Entry 9CL1 (electron microscopy, 2.89 A resolution); this record covers chains Ca and Ba of the 9 polymer chains in the assembly.

# Chain Ca
Name: Particulate methane monooxygenase beta subunit
From: Methylococcus capsulatus str. Bath
Notes: EC 1.14.18.3
UniProt: Q607G3 (PMOA_METCA); residues 16-252 here correspond to UniProt positions 9-245 (UniProt number = residue number - 7)
Amino-acid sequence (239 residues; each row starts with the number of its first residue; note: 2 numbers in that range are skipped by the numbering (no residue carries them; nothing is unmodelled there)):
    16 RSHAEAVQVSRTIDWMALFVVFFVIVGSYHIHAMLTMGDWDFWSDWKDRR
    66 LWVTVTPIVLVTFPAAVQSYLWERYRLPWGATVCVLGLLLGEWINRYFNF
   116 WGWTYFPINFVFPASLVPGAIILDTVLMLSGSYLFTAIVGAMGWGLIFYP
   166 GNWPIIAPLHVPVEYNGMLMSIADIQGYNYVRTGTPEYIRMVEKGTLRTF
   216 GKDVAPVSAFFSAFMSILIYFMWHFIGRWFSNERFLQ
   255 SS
Disordered / not traced: 256
Differences from the reference sequence: conflict Ser256 (Thr247 in Q607G3)

# Chain Ba
Name: Methane monooxygenase, C subunit
From: Methylococcus capsulatus str. Bath
Notes: EC 1.14.13.25
UniProt: Q60C16 (Q60C16_METCA); the construct has insertions or renumbered stretches relative to UniProt, so the offset changes along the chain: 43-269 = UniProt 14-240; 271-279 = UniProt 241-249
Amino-acid sequence (237 residues; each row starts with the number of its first residue):
    43 APLLDKKWLTFALAIYTVFYLWVRWYEGVYGWSAGLDSFAPEFETYWMNF
    93 LYTEIVLEIVTASILWGYLWKTRDRNLAALTPREELRRNFTHLVWLVAYA
   143 WAIYWGASYFTEQDGTWHQTIVRDTDFTPSHIIEFYLSYPIYIITGFAAF
   193 IYAKTRLPFFAKGISLPYLVLVVGPFMILPNVGLNEWGHTFWFMEELFVA
   243 PLHYGFVIFGWLALAVMGTLTQTFYSFAQGGLGQSLC
Disordered / not traced: 233-240
Differences from the reference sequence: conflict Ala43 (Arg14 in Q60C16), Thr52 (Val23 in Q60C16), Leu55 (Ile26 in Q60C16), Ala56 (Gly27 in Q60C16), Gln271 (Ser241 in Q60C16), Gly272 (His242 in Q60C16), Gly273 (Leu243 in Q60C16), Leu274 (Phe244 in Q60C16), Gly275 (Glu245 in Q60C16), Gln276 (Arg246 in Q60C16), Ser277 (Asp247 in Q60C16); insertion (270)
Bound ions: Cu ion: Asp156, His160, His173

# Interface between chain Ca and chain Ba
Contacting residue pairs (27):
  Arg65(Ca) with Trp229(Ba); Thr232(Ba)
  Leu66(Ca) with Trp229(Ba), hydrophobic
  Thr69(Ca) with Trp229(Ba), hydrogen bond
  Ile153(Ca) with Phe218(Ba), hydrophobic; Met219(Ba), hydrophobic
  Thr211(Ca) with Thr232(Ba), hydrogen bond (side chain-backbone)
  Arg213(Ca) with Asp166(Ba), salt bridge; His231(Ba); Thr232(Ba), hydrogen bond (backbone-side chain)
  Thr214(Ca) with Thr232(Ba), hydrogen bond (side chain-backbone)
  Phe215(Ca) with Arg165(Ba); Asp166(Ba); Thr167(Ba); Thr232(Ba)
  Asp218(Ca) with Asp168(Ba)
  Val222(Ca) with Glu228(Ba); Trp229(Ba)
  Ser223(Ca) with Trp229(Ba), hydrogen bond
  Phe226(Ca) with Leu226(Ba), hydrophobic; Trp229(Ba), hydrophobic
  Phe229(Ca) with Met219(Ba); Pro222(Ba), hydrophobic; Asn223(Ba); Phe251(Ba), hydrophobic
  Ile232(Ca) with Met219(Ba), hydrophobic
  Leu233(Ca) with Phe251(Ba), hydrophobic
Interface residues without a listed pair, chain Ca (16 interface residues in all): Leu149
Interface residues without a listed pair, chain Ba (17 interface residues in all): Leu211, Val215, Gly225

# Summary
16 residues of chain Ca face 17 of chain Ba across their interface; the contacts include 5 hydrogen bonds and
1 salt bridge. Polar pairs include Arg213(Ca)-Asp166(Ba), Thr69(Ca)-Trp229(Ba) and Thr211(Ca)-Thr232(Ba).
Asp156(Ba), His160(Ba) and His173(Ba) coordinate a Cu ion ion.
Chain Ca is Particulate methane monooxygenase beta subunit and chain Ba is Methane monooxygenase, C subunit,
both from Methylococcus capsulatus str. Bath; the structure, Particulate methane monooxygenase in 0.02% DDM,
was determined by electron microscopy (same publication as 9CL2, 9CL3, 9CL4, 9CL5 and 9CL6).
